9QGC - chain D; structure by X-ray diffraction, 1.24 A resolution.

== Chain D ==
Molecule: All1865 protein
Source organism: Nostoc sp. PCC 7120
Reference sequence: Q8YVV8 (Q8YVV8_NOSS1); residues 12-375 here correspond to UniProt positions 39-402 (UniProt number = residue number + 27)
Amino-acid sequence (375 residues; row label = number of the first residue in the row):
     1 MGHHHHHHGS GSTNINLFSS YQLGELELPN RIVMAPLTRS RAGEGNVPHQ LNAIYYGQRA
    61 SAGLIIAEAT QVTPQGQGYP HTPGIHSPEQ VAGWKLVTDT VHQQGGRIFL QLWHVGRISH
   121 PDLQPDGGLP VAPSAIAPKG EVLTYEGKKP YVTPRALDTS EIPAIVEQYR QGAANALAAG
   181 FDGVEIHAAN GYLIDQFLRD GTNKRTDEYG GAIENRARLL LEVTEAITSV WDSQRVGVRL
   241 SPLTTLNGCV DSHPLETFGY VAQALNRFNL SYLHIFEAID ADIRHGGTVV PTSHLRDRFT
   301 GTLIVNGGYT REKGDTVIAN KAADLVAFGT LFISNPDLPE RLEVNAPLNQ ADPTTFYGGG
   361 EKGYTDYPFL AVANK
Unresolved in the structure: 1-13, 371-375
Construct notes: initiating methionine (1); expression tag (2-11); conflict Ser40 (Gln67 in Q8YVV8), Leu243 (Ser270 in Q8YVV8), Thr244 (Gly271 in Q8YVV8), Leu246 (Phe273 in Q8YVV8), Gly248 (Asp275 in Q8YVV8), Cys249 (Ile276 in Q8YVV8), Val250 (Arg277 in Q8YVV8); engineered mutation Lys204 (Gln231 in Q8YVV8)
Ligand contacts: FMN (flavin mononucleotide): Ala35, Pro36, Leu37, Thr38, Glu68, Ala69, Gln111, His187, Asn190, Arg239, Phe276, Ile279, Asn306, Gly307, Gly308, Ala327, Phe328, Gly329, Thr330, Ile333, Phe356, Tyr357

== Overview ==
Chain D binds flavin mononucleotide.
Chain D is All1865 protein (Nostoc sp. PCC 7120); the structure, Crystal structure of an NADH-accepting ene
reductase variant NostocER1-L1,5 mutant Q204K, was determined by X-ray diffraction, deposited together with
9QGB, 9QGD, 9QGE and 9QGF.
